Entry 8G9O (electron microscopy, 4.40 A resolution (low resolution: residue-level contacts below are approximate; hydrogen-bond / salt-bridge calls are withheld)); this record covers chains A and C of the 4 polymer chains in the assembly.

[Chain A]
Protein: DNA polymerase alpha catalytic subunit
Source organism: Xenopus laevis
Notes: EC 2.7.7.7
UniProtKB: Q9DE46 (DPOLA_XENLA); residues 335-1458 here = UniProt positions 335-1458
Sequence (1127 residues; numbered 332 to 1458; the number before each row is that of its first residue):
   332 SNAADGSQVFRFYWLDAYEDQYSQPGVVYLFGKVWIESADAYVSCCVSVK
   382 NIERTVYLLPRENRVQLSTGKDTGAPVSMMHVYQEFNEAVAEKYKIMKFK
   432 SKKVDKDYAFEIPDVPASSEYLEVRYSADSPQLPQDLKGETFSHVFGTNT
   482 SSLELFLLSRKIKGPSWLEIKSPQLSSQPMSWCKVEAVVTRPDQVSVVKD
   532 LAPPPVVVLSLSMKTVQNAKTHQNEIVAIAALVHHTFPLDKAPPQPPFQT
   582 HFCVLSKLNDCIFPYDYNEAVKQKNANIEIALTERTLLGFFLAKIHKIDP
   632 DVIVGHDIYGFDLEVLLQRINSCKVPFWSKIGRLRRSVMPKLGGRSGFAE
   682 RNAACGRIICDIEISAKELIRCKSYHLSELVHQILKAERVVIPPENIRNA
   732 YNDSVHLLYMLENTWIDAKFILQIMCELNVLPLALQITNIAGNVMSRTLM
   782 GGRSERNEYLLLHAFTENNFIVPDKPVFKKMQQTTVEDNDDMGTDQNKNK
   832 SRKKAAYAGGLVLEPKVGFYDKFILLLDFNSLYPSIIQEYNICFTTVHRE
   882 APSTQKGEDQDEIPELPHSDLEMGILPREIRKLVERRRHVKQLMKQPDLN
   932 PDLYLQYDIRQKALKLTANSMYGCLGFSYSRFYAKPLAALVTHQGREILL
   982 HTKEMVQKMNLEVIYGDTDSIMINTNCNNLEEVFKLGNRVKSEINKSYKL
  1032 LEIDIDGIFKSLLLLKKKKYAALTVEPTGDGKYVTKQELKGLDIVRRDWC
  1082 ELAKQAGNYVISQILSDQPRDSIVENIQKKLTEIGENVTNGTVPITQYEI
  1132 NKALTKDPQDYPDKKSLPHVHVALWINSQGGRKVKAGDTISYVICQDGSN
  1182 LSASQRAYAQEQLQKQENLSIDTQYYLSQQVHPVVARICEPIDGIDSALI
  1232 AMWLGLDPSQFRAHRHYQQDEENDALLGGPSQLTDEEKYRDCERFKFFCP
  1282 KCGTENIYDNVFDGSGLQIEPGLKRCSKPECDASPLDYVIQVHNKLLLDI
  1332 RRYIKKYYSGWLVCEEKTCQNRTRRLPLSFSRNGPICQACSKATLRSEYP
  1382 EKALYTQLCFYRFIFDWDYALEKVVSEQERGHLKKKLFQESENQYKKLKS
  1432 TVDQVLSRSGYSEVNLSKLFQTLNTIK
Unresolved in the structure: 332-338, 809-835, 883-891, 1243-1458
Differences from the reference sequence: expression tag (332-334)
UniProt features mapped onto this chain:
  - zinc finger: Cys1280 to Pro1310 (CysA-type)
  - motif: Cys1345 to Cys1371 (CysB motif)
  - binding site (Zn(2+)): Cys1280, Cys1283, Cys1307, Cys1312, Cys1345, Cys1350, Cys1368, Cys1371
Ion coordination: Mg2+: Asp859, Phe860, Asp1000 (together with 2'-deoxyguanosine-5'-triphosphate)
Residues lining bound ligands: 2'-deoxyguanosine-5'-triphosphate (DGT): Asp859, Phe860, Asn861, Ser862, Leu863, Tyr864, Pro865, Arg918, Lys922, Gln942, Lys946, Leu947, Asn950, Tyr953, Gly954, Asp1000

[Chain C]
Molecule: DNA template
Sequence (50 nucleotides; row label = number of the first residue in the row):
     1 TGTATGTATGTATGTCGCTAAGTTCACGCAGTATCCTGTATGTATGTATG
Unresolved in the structure: 1-12, 40-50

[Chain A / chain C interface]
Pairs across the interface - 39 pairs, chain A then chain C:
  Arg676(A) - DG14(C)
  Ser677(A) - DG14(C)
  Phe679(A) - DT13(C)
  Phe679(A) - DG14(C)
  Gly783(A) - DC16(C)
  Arg784(A) - DC16(C)
  Ser785(A) - DT15(C)
  Ser785(A) - DC16(C)
  Glu786(A) - DT15(C)
  Ala836(A) - DC18(C)
  Ala836(A) - DT19(C)
  Ala837(A) - DC18(C)
  Tyr838(A) - DG17(C)
  Tyr838(A) - DC18(C)
  Tyr838(A) - DT19(C)
  Ala839(A) - DC18(C)
  Ala839(A) - DT19(C)
  Gly840(A) - DC18(C)
  Gly840(A) - DT19(C)
  Gly841(A) - DT19(C)
  Leu947(A) - DC16(C)
  Gly954(A) - DC16(C)
  Phe958(A) - DT15(C)
  Phe958(A) - DC16(C)
  Tyr960(A) - DT15(C)
  Lys1047(A) - DA21(C)
  Lys1047(A) - DG22(C)
  Lys1049(A) - DT19(C)
  Lys1049(A) - DA20(C)
  Lys1050(A) - DG22(C)
  Arg1077(A) - DA21(C)
  Trp1080(A) - DT23(C)
  Lys1146(A) - DC25(C)
  Lys1146(A) - DA26(C)
  Ser1183(A) - DC25(C)
  Ser1185(A) - DT24(C)
  Ser1185(A) - DC25(C)
  Arg1218(A) - DG22(C)
  Arg1218(A) - DT23(C)
Interface residues without a listed pair, chain A (34 interface residues in all): Arg778, Val808, Val843, Asn950, Ser951, Gly957, Lys1048, Tyr1206

[Summary]
The interface between chain A and chain C involves 34 residues on one side and 14 on the other. Chain A binds
2'-deoxyguanosine-5'-triphosphate. Asp859(A), Phe860(A) and Asp1000(A) form the Mg2+ site. From UniProt: 8
Zn2+-binding residues on chain A.
Chain A is DNA polymerase alpha catalytic subunit (Xenopus laevis) and chain C is DNA template; the structure,
Complete DNA elongation subcomplex of Xenopus laevis DNA polymerase alpha-primase, was determined by electron
microscopy together with 8G99, 8G9F, 8G9L, 8G9N, 8UCU, 8UCV and 8 further entries from the same study.
